PDB entry 5J9T | X-ray diffraction, 2.70 A resolution | chains E and G of the 4 polymer chains in the assembly

[Chain E]
Name: Histone acetyltransferase ESA1
From: Saccharomyces cerevisiae (strain ATCC 204508 / S288c)
Notes: EC 2.3.1.48
UniProtKB: Q08649 (ESA1_YEAST); residue numbers follow UniProt; this construct covers 141-445
Amino-acid sequence (305 residues; row label = number of the first residue in the row):
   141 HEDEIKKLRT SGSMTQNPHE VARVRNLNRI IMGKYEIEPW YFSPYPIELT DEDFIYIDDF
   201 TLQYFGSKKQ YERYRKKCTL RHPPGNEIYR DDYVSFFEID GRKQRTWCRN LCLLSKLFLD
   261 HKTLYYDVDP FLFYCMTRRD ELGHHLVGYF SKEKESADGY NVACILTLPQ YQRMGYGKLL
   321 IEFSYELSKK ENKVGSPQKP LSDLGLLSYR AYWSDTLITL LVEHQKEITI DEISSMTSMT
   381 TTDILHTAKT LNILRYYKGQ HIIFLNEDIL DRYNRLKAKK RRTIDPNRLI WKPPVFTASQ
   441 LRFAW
Not modelled in the structure: 141-159, 438-445
Sequence notes: engineered mutation Gln338 (Glu in Q08649)
Modified residues: Lys262 (N(6)-acetyllysine; ALY)
Curated features (UniProtKB/Swiss-Prot):
  - zinc finger: Ile195 to Leu220 (C2HC MYST-type)
  - motif: Arg245 to Tyr266 (ESA1-RPD3 motif)
  - binding site (acetyl-CoA): Ala303 to Thr307, Gln312 to Lys318, Ser342
  - site: Cys304 (Important for catalytic activity)
  - modified residue: Lys262 (N6-acetyllysine)
  - mutagenesis: Trp247 (W247A: Strongly reduces HAT activity), Asn250 (N250A: Strongly reduces HAT activity), Leu251 (L251A: Strongly reduces HAT activity), Cys252 (C252A: Strongly reduces HAT activity), Leu253 (L253A: Strongly reduces HAT activity), Leu254 (L254A: Strongly reduces HAT activity), Lys256 (K256A: Strongly reduces HAT activity), Leu259 (L259A: Strongly reduces HAT activity), Asp260 (D260A: Strongly reduces HAT activity), Lys262 (K262A: Strongly reduces HAT activity; K262R: Strongly reduces HAT activity), Cys304 (C304A: Reduces HAT activity; C304S: Strongly reduces HAT activity, but is not lethal (in vivo). Lethal, when associated with Q-338), Gly315 (G315E: Loss of function)

[Chain G]
Name: Enhancer of polycomb-like protein 1
From: Saccharomyces cerevisiae (strain ATCC 204508 / S288c)
UniProtKB: P43572 (EPL1_YEAST); residue numbers follow UniProt; this construct covers 121-400
Amino-acid sequence (280 residues; numbered 121 to 400; the number before each row is that of its first residue):
   121 IPTPDASMTW NEYDKFYTGS FQETTSYIKF SATVEDCCGT NYNMDERDET FLNEQVNKGS
   181 SDILTEDEFE ILCSSFEHAI HERQPFLSMD PESILSFEEL KPTLIKSDMA DFNLRNQLNH
   241 EINSHKTHFI TQFDPVSQMN TRPLIQLIEK FGSKIYDYWR ERKIEVNGYE IFPQLKFERP
   301 GEKEEIDPYV CFRRREVRHP RKTRRIDILN SQRLRALHQE LKNAKDLALL VAKRENVSLN
   361 WINDELKIFD QRVKIKNLKR SLNISGEDDD LINHKRKRPT
Not modelled in the structure: 121-126, 400

[Chain E / chain G interface]
Contacting residue pairs - 135 pairs, chain E then chain G:
  Ala162(E) - Pro308(G)  hydrophobic
  Asn166(E) - Tyr309(G)  hydrogen bond
  Ile171(E) - Trp130(G)  hydrophobic
  Gly173(E) - Trp130(G)
  Gly173(E) - Tyr133(G)
  Gly173(E) - Tyr137(G)
  Lys174(E) - Met128(G)
  Lys174(E) - Thr129(G)
  Lys174(E) - Trp130(G)  hydrogen bond (backbone-backbone)
  Lys174(E) - Tyr133(G)
  Tyr175(E) - Met128(G)
  Glu176(E) - Ser127(G)  hydrogen bond (backbone-side chain)
  Glu176(E) - Met128(G)  hydrogen bond (backbone-backbone)
  Phe182(E) - Pro308(G)
  Phe182(E) - Tyr309(G)
  Pro184(E) - Leu295(G)
  Pro184(E) - Pro308(G)
  Pro184(E) - Tyr309(G)
  Tyr185(E) - Tyr309(G)
  Pro186(E) - Pro293(G)  hydrophobic
  Pro186(E) - Gln294(G)
  Pro186(E) - Leu295(G)
  Ile187(E) - Tyr309(G)
  Thr190(E) - Tyr309(G)
  Tyr196(E) - Trp130(G)  hydrophobic
  Ile197(E) - Tyr137(G)
  Asp198(E) - Tyr137(G)
  Asp199(E) - Tyr137(G)  hydrogen bond (backbone-side chain)
  Phe200(E) - Tyr137(G)  hydrophobic
  Tyr204(E) - Phe292(G)
  Tyr204(E) - Leu295(G)
  Ser207(E) - Asp165(G)
  Ser207(E) - Glu166(G)  hydrogen bond
  Lys208(E) - Glu132(G)  salt bridge
  Lys208(E) - Phe136(G)
  Lys208(E) - Glu166(G)  hydrogen bond (backbone-side chain)
  Lys209(E) - Met164(G)
  Lys209(E) - Asp165(G)
  Lys209(E) - Glu166(G)  hydrogen bond (backbone-side chain)
  Lys209(E) - Glu169(G)  salt bridge
  Lys209(E) - Glu186(G)  salt bridge
  Gln210(E) - Asn163(G)  hydrogen bond (side chain-backbone)
  Gln210(E) - Met164(G)  hydrogen bond (backbone-backbone)
  Gln210(E) - Asp165(G)
  Gln210(E) - Phe292(G)
  Tyr211(E) - Trp130(G)  hydrophobic
  Tyr211(E) - Phe136(G)  hydrophobic
  Tyr211(E) - Tyr137(G)  hydrogen bond
  Glu212(E) - Phe136(G)
  Arg213(E) - Asn163(G)
  Arg213(E) - Met164(G)
  Arg213(E) - Glu186(G)  salt bridge
  Arg213(E) - Asp187(G)  salt bridge
  Arg213(E) - Glu190(G)  salt bridge
  Tyr214(E) - Val154(G)
  Tyr214(E) - Cys158(G)  hydrogen bond
  Tyr214(E) - Asn163(G)
  Arg215(E) - Phe136(G)  hydrogen bond (side chain-backbone)
  Arg215(E) - Tyr137(G)
  Lys216(E) - Pro255(G)
  Lys216(E) - Ser257(G)
  Lys217(E) - Cys157(G)
  Lys217(E) - Cys158(G)
  Lys217(E) - Thr160(G)  hydrogen bond (side chain-backbone)
  Lys217(E) - Tyr162(G)  hydrogen bond (side chain-backbone)
  Lys217(E) - Asn163(G)  hydrogen bond
  Lys217(E) - Glu190(G)  salt bridge
  Lys217(E) - Pro255(G)
  Lys217(E) - Gln258(G)
  Cys218(E) - Cys157(G)
  Thr219(E) - Cys157(G)  hydrogen bond (backbone-backbone)
  Thr219(E) - Gln252(G)
  Thr219(E) - Phe253(G)  hydrogen bond (side chain-backbone)
  Thr219(E) - Asp254(G)
  Thr219(E) - Pro255(G)
  Leu220(E) - Phe150(G)  hydrophobic
  Leu220(E) - Cys157(G)
  Arg221(E) - Thr138(G)  hydrogen bond (side chain-backbone)
  Arg221(E) - Gly139(G)
  Arg221(E) - Phe141(G)
  His222(E) - Phe141(G)
  His222(E) - Ile148(G)
  His222(E) - Phe150(G)
  Pro224(E) - Phe150(G)  hydrophobic
  Pro224(E) - Ala152(G)
  Gly225(E) - Phe150(G)
  Asn226(E) - Ile148(G)
  Asn226(E) - Lys149(G)
  Asn226(E) - Phe150(G)  hydrogen bond (side chain-backbone)
  Glu227(E) - Tyr147(G)
  Glu227(E) - Ile148(G)  hydrogen bond (backbone-backbone)
  Ile228(E) - Tyr147(G)
  Tyr229(E) - Tyr147(G)
  Arg230(E) - Glu143(G)  salt bridge
  Arg230(E) - Thr144(G)  hydrogen bond (side chain-backbone)
  Arg230(E) - Thr145(G)  hydrogen bond (side chain-backbone)
  Arg230(E) - Ser146(G)  hydrogen bond (side chain-backbone)
  Arg230(E) - Tyr147(G)  hydrogen bond (backbone-side chain)
  Lys243(E) - Thr153(G)
  Gln244(E) - Ser151(G)  hydrogen bond (side chain-backbone)
  Gln244(E) - Ala152(G)  hydrogen bond (side chain-backbone)
  Gln244(E) - Thr153(G)
  Arg245(E) - Arg314(G)
  Thr246(E) - Glu155(G)  hydrogen bond
  Trp247(E) - Val154(G)  hydrophobic
  Arg249(E) - Phe297(G)
  Arg249(E) - Phe312(G)
  Leu253(E) - Leu295(G)  hydrophobic
  Leu264(E) - Cys311(G)
  Leu264(E) - Phe312(G)  hydrogen bond (backbone-backbone)
  Tyr265(E) - Cys311(G)
  Tyr265(E) - Phe312(G)  hydrogen bond (backbone-backbone)
  Tyr265(E) - Arg313(G)  hydrogen bond (backbone-backbone)
  Tyr266(E) - Phe312(G)
  Tyr266(E) - Arg313(G)
  Tyr266(E) - Arg315(G)
  Asp267(E) - Phe312(G)
  Asp267(E) - Arg313(G)  hydrogen bond (backbone-backbone)
  Asp267(E) - Arg314(G)  salt bridge
  Asp269(E) - Arg314(G)  salt bridge
  Arg279(E) - Glu143(G)  salt bridge
  Glu281(E) - Gly139(G)
  Glu281(E) - Ser140(G)
  Glu281(E) - Phe141(G)  hydrogen bond (backbone-backbone)
  Leu282(E) - Tyr133(G)
  Leu282(E) - Tyr137(G)
  Leu282(E) - Thr138(G)
  Leu282(E) - Gly139(G)
  Leu282(E) - Phe141(G)
  Gly283(E) - Phe141(G)
  His284(E) - Phe141(G)
  His284(E) - Ile148(G)
  His285(E) - Tyr133(G)
  Arg428(E) - Tyr147(G)  hydrogen bond (backbone-side chain)
  Ile430(E) - Tyr147(G)  hydrophobic
Also at the interface, not in a pair above, chain E (72 interface residues in all): Val161, Glu188, Leu189, Thr201, Gln203, Phe205, Phe237, Cys252, Val268, Asp280
Also at the interface, not in a pair above, chain G (56 interface residues in all): Gly159

[Overview]
72 residues of chain E and 56 residues of chain G are in contact, with 34 hydrogen bonds and 11 salt bridges.
Polar pairs include Lys208(E)-Glu132(G), Lys209(E)-Glu169(G) and Lys209(E)-Glu186(G). From UniProt: 13
acetyl-CoA-binding residues and 12 mutagenesis sites on chain E.
Here chain E is Histone acetyltransferase ESA1 and chain G is Enhancer of polycomb-like protein 1, both from
Saccharomyces cerevisiae (strain ATCC 204508 / S288c). Entry 5J9T (Crystal structure of the NuA4 core complex)
was determined by X-ray diffraction together with 5J9Q, 5J9U and 5J9W from the same study.
